Entry 6JSG (X-ray diffraction, 2.30 A resolution); this record covers chain A.

== Chain A ==
Protein: Beta-secretase 1
From: Homo sapiens
Notes: EC 3.4.23.46
Reference sequence: P56817 (BACE1_HUMAN); residues 6-417 here correspond to UniProt positions 43-454 (UniProt number = residue number + 37)
Chain sequence (416 residues; numbered 2 to 417; the number before each row is that of its first residue):
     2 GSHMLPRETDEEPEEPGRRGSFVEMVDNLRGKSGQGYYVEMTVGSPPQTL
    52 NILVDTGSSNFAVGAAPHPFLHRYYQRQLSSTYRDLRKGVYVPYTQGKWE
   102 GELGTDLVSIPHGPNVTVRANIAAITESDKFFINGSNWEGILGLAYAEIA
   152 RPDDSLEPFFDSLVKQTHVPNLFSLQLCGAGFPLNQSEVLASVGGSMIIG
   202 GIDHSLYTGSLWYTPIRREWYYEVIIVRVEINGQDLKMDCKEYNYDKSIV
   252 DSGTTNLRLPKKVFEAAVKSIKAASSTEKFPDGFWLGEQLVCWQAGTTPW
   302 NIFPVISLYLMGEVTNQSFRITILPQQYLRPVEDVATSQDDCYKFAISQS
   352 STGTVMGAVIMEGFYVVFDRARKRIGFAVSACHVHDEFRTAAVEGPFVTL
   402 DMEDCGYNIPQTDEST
Disordered / not traced: 2-19, 182-191, 411-417
Differences from the reference sequence: expression tag (2-5)
UniProt features mapped onto this chain:
  - active site: D56, D252
  - modified residue (N6-acetyllysine): K89, K238, K242, K248, K262, K263, K270
  - glycosylation (N-linked (GlcNAc...) asparagine): N116, N135, N186, N317
Disulfides: C179-C383, C241-C406, C293-C343
Residues lining bound ligands: C6U (N-[3-[(4S)-2-azanyl-4-methyl-5,6-dihydro-1,3-thiazin-4-yl]-4-fluoranyl-phenyl]-5-chloranyl-pyridine-2-carboxamide): G35, Q36, G37, Y38, L54, D56, G58, S59, Y95, F132, I134, W139, I142, D252, S253, G254, T255, T256, A359

== In short ==
Chain A binds compound C6U. UniProt lists active-site residues D56 and D252.
Chain A is Beta-secretase 1 (Homo sapiens); the structure, Crystal Structure of BACE1 in complex with
N-{3-[(4S)-2-amino-4-methyl-5,6-dihydro-4H-1,3-thiazin-4-yl]-4-fluorophenyl}-5-chloropyridine-2-carboxamide,
was determined by X-ray diffraction (same publication as 6JSE, 6JSF, 6JSN and 6JSZ).
